6MPH - chains 1 and 6 of the 24 polymer chains in the assembly; structure by electron microscopy, 3.80 A resolution.

[Chain 1]
Name: DF1W-a.01 heavy chain
From: Macaca mulatta
Sequence (118 residues; numbered 1 to 113 plus 5 insertion-coded residues; the number before each row is that of its first residue; a row labelled like 82A-82C holds insertion residues (82A, then the next letters in order)):
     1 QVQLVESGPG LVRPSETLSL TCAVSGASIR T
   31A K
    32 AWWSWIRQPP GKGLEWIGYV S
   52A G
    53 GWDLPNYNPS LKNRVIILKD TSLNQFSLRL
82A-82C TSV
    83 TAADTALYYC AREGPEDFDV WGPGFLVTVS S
Disulfides: Cys22-Cys92

[Chain 6]
Name: Envelope glycoprotein gp41
From: Human immunodeficiency virus 1
Reference sequence: Q2N0S7 (Q2N0S7_9HIV1); residues 512-664 here correspond to UniProt positions 509-661 (UniProt number = residue number - 3)
Sequence (153 residues; each row starts with the number of its first residue):
   512 AVGIGAVFLG FLGAAGSTMG AASMTLTVQA RNLLSGIVQQ QSNLLRAIEA QQHLLKLTVW
   572 GIKQLQARVL AVERYLRDQQ LLGIWGCSGK LICCTNVPWN SSWSNRNLSE IWDNMTWLQW
   632 DKEISNYTQI IYGLLEESQN QQEKNEQDLL ALD
Disordered / not traced: 548-568
Disulfides: Cys598-Cys604
Glycans and other covalent adducts: N-acetylglucosamine (NAG) linked to Asn637
Differences from the reference sequence: conflict Cys605 (Thr602 in Q2N0S7)

[How chain 1 and chain 6 interact]
Contacting residue pairs - 18 pairs, chain 1 then chain 6:
  Lys31A(1) - Ala512(6)
  Lys31A(1) - Val513(6)
  Lys31A(1) - Leu520(6)
  Ala32(1) - Val513(6)
  Trp33(1) - Val513(6)
  Trp33(1) - Gly514(6)
  Trp33(1) - Ile515(6)
  Trp33(1) - Ala517(6)
  Trp54(1) - Phe519(6)
  Trp54(1) - Val539(6)
  Trp54(1) - Arg542(6)
  Asp55(1) - Phe519(6)
  Asp55(1) - Leu520(6)
  Glu95(1) - Ala512(6)
  Glu95(1) - Val513(6)
  Gly96(1) - Ala512(6)
  Gly96(1) - Val513(6)  hydrogen bond (backbone-backbone)
  Pro97(1) - Ala512(6)  hydrophobic
Interface residues without a listed pair, chain 1 (11 interface residues in all): Tyr50, Gly53, Asn58
Interface residues without a listed pair, chain 6 (10 interface residues in all): Gly521

[Summary]
The interface between chain 1 and chain 6 involves 11 residues on one side and 10 on the other, with 1
hydrogen bond. Its one hydrogen bond, Gly96(1)-Val513(6), is backbone to backbone. N-acetylglucosamine is
covalently linked to Asn637(6).
Chain 1 is DF1W-a.01 heavy chain (Macaca mulatta) and chain 6 is Envelope glycoprotein gp41 (Human
immunodeficiency virus 1); the structure, Cryo-EM structure at 3.8 A resolution of HIV-1 fusion
peptide-directed antibody, DF1W-a.01, elicited by vaccination of ..., was determined by electron microscopy,
deposited together with 6MQC, 6MQE, 6MQM, 6MQR, 6N16, 6N1V and 4 further entries.
